Entry 9F2A (electron microscopy, 2.91 A resolution); this record covers chains A and B of the 3 polymer chains in the assembly.

Chain A:
Name: DNA polymerase II small subunit
Source organism: Pyrococcus abyssi GE5
Reference sequence: Q9V2F3 (DP2S_PYRAB); numbering as in UniProt (aligned over 2-619)
Amino-acid sequence (662 residues; numbered -42 to 619; the number before each row is that of its first residue; numbers below 1 keep their minus sign (Met-42 is residue -42)):
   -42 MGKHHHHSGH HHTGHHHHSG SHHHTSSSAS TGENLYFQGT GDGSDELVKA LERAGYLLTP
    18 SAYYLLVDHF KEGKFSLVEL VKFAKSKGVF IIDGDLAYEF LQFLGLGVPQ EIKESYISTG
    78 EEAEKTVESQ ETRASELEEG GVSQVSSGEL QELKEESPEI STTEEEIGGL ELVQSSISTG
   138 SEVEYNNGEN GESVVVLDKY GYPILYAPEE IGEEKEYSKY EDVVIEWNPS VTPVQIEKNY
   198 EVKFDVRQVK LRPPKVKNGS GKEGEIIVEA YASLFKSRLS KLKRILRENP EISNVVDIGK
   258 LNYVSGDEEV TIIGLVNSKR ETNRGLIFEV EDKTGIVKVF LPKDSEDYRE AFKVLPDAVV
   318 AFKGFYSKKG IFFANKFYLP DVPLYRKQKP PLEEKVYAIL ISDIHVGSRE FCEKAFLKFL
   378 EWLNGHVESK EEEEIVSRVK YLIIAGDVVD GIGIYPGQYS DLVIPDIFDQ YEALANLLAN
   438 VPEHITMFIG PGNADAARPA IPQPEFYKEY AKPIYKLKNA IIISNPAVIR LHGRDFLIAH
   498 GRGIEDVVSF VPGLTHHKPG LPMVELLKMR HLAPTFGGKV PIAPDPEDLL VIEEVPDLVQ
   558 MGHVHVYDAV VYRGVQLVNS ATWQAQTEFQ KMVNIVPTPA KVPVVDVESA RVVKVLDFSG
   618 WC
Not modelled in the structure: -42 to 165, 211-217
Construct notes: initiating methionine (-42); expression tag (-41 to 1); engineered mutation Ala451 (His in Q9V2F3)
Ion coordination: Fe ion: Asp360, His362, Asp404, His562

Chain B:
Name: DNA polymerase II large subunit
Source organism: Pyrococcus abyssi GE5
Notes: EC 2.7.7.7, 3.1.11.1
Reference sequence: P81409 (DP2L_PYRFU); the construct has insertions or renumbered stretches relative to UniProt, so the offset changes along the chain: 1-300 = UniProt 1-300; 303-1234 = UniProt 301-1232; 1238-1268 = UniProt 1233-1263
Amino-acid sequence (1270 residues; row label = number of the first residue in the row):
     1 MELPKEMEEY FEMLQREIDK AYEIAKKARA QGKDPSLDVE IPQATDMAGR VESLVGPPGV
    61 AKRIRELVKE YGKEIAALKI VDEIIEGKFG DLGSREKYAE QAVRTALAIL TEGIVSAPIE
   121 GIANVKIKRN TWADNSEYLA LYYAGPIRSS GGTAQALSVL VGDYVRRKLG LDRFKPSEKH
   181 IERMVEEVDL YHRAVTRLQY HPSPEEVRLA MRNIPIEITG EATDDVEVSH RDVPGVETNQ
   241 LRGGAILVLA EGVLQKAKKL VKYIDKMGIE GWEWLKEFVE AKEKGEPKEE GKEESLAEST
   301 LEETKVEVDM GFYYSLYQKF KEEIAPSDKY AKEVIGGRPL FSDPSKPGGF RLRYGRSRAS
   361 GFATWGINPA TMILVDEFLA IGTQLKTERP GKGAVVTPVT TIEGPIVKLK DGSVLRVDDY
   421 NLALKVREDV EEILYLGDAV IAFGDFVENN QTLLPANYCE EWWILEFVKA LKEIYEVHLE
   481 PFTENEEESI EEASDYLEID PEFLKEMLRD PLRVKPPVEL AIHFSEVLGI PLHPYYTLYW
   541 NSVEPKDVEK LWRLLKNYAE IEWSNFRGIK FAKKIVISQE KLGDSKRTLE LLGLPHTVRD
   601 GNVIVDYPWA AALLTPLGNL NWEFMAKPLY ATIDIINENN EIKLRDRGIS WIGARMGRPE
   661 KAKERKMKPP VQVLFPIGLA GGSSRDIKKA AEEGKVAEVE IAFFKCPKCG HVGPEHLCPN
   721 CGTRKELLWV CPRCNAEYPE SQAEGYNYTC PKCNVKLRPY AKRKIRPSEL LNRAMENVKV
   781 YGVDKLKGVM GMTSGWKMPE PLEKGLLRAK NDVYVFKDGT IRFDATDAPI THFRPREIGV
   841 SVEKLRELGY THDFEGKPLV SEDQIVELKP QDIILSKEAG RYLLKVAKFV DDLLEKFYGL
   901 PRFYNAEKME DLIGHLVIGL APHTSAGIVG RIIGFVDALV GYAHPYFHAA KRRNCDGDED
   961 AVMLLLDALL NFSRYYLPEK RGGKMDAPLV ITTRLDPREV DSEVHNMDIV RYYPLEFYEA
  1021 TYELKSPKEL VGVIERVEDR LGKPEMYYGL KFTHDTDDIA LGPKMSLYKQ LGDMEEKVRR
  1081 QLEVAKRIRA VDEHGVAEKI LNSHLIPDLR GNLRSFTRQE FRCVKCNTKF RRPPLNGKCP
  1141 VCGGKIVLTV SKGAIEKYLG TAKMLVTEYN VKNYTRQRIC LTERDIDSLF ENVFPETQLT
  1201 LIVNPNDICQ RLVMARTGEV NKSGLLENLS NGSKKTEKAE KAEKPRKKSD EKPKKKRVIS
  1261 LEEFFSRKSK
Not modelled in the structure: 284-308, 1196-1204, 1217-1270
Construct notes: conflict Met7 (Ile in P81409), Ala30 (Ser in P81409), Leu37 (Thr in P81409), 166 further conflict positions vs the reference (P81409) not listed; insertion (301-302, 1235-1237); expression tag (1269-1270)
Ion coordination: Zn2+ site 1: Cys706, Cys709, Cys718, Cys721; Zn2+ site 2: Cys731, Cys734, Cys750, Cys753; Zn2+ site 3: Cys1123, Cys1126, Cys1139, Cys1142

Chain A / chain B interface:
Residue-residue contacts (61; chain A residue first):
  Glu166(A) - Asn1102(B)
  Ile168(A) - Glu1098(B)
  Ile168(A) - Lys1172(B)
  Ile168(A) - Tyr1174(B)  hydrophobic
  Gly169(A) - Lys1172(B)
  Leu208(A) - Asn1192(B)
  Glu220(A) - Lys1152(B)
  Glu220(A) - Phe1194(B)
  Gly221(A) - Leu1148(B)
  Glu222(A) - Lys1145(B)  salt bridge
  Ile223(A) - Val1193(B)  hydrophobic
  Ile223(A) - Phe1194(B)  hydrophobic
  Ile224(A) - Leu1148(B)  hydrophobic
  Val225(A) - Ile1146(B)
  Tyr228(A) - Phe1121(B)  hydrophobic
  Tyr228(A) - Pro1133(B)  hydrophobic
  Ala229(A) - Pro1134(B)
  Ala229(A) - Leu1135(B)
  Phe232(A) - Pro1133(B)
  Phe232(A) - Leu1135(B)  hydrophobic
  Lys233(A) - Leu1135(B)
  Asn274(A) - Arg1131(B)
  Asn274(A) - Arg1132(B)  hydrogen bond
  Glu288(A) - Arg1132(B)  salt bridge
  Asp314(A) - Arg1131(B)  salt bridge
  Asp314(A) - Arg1132(B)  salt bridge
  Ile409(A) - Tyr1174(B)  hydrophobic
  Ile409(A) - Gln1177(B)
  Gly410(A) - Tyr1174(B)  hydrogen bond (backbone-side chain)
  Gly410(A) - Arg1178(B)
  Gln415(A) - Tyr1174(B)
  Tyr416(A) - Tyr1174(B)
  Leu419(A) - Tyr1174(B)
  Asp423(A) - Gln1177(B)
  Asp423(A) - Arg1216(B)  salt bridge
  Ile424(A) - Gln1177(B)  hydrogen bond (backbone-side chain)
  Phe425(A) - Gln1177(B)
  Phe425(A) - Arg1216(B)
  Asp426(A) - Arg1216(B)  salt bridge
  Ala454(A) - Asp1185(B)
  Arg455(A) - Ser1188(B)
  Arg455(A) - Leu1189(B)  hydrogen bond (side chain-backbone)
  Pro456(A) - Asp1185(B)
  Ala457(A) - Leu1189(B)  hydrophobic
  Tyr464(A) - Arg1184(B)
  Tyr464(A) - Asp1185(B)  hydrogen bond
  Glu466(A) - Arg1184(B)  salt bridge
  Glu466(A) - Val1213(B)
  Tyr467(A) - Cys1180(B)
  Tyr467(A) - Leu1181(B)  hydrophobic
  Phe533(A) - Thr1117(B)
  Phe533(A) - Arg1131(B)
  Gly534(A) - Arg1118(B)
  Gly535(A) - Arg1118(B)
  Lys536(A) - Arg1118(B)
  Val537(A) - Arg1118(B)
  Pro538(A) - Thr1117(B)
  Pro538(A) - Arg1118(B)
  Ile539(A) - Thr1117(B)
  Pro541(A) - Val1193(B)  hydrophobic
  Asp542(A) - Asn1192(B)  hydrogen bond
Interface residues without a listed pair, chain A (52 interface residues in all): Glu171, Ala227, Leu236, Leu272, Pro313, Pro422, Ala453, Ala540, Pro543, Met589
Interface residues without a listed pair, chain B (36 interface residues in all): Arg193, Phe1116, Gln1119, Asn1173, Thr1175, Phe1190, Leu1212

In short:
Chain A and chain B form an interface of 52 and 36 residues respectively; the contacts include 6 hydrogen
bonds and 7 salt bridges. Polar contacts include Glu222(A)-Lys1145(B), Glu288(A)-Arg1132(B) and
Asp314(A)-Arg1131(B). Asp360(A), His362(A), Asp404(A) and His562(A) form the Fe ion site.
Here chain A is DNA polymerase II small subunit and chain B is DNA polymerase II large subunit, both from
Pyrococcus abyssi GE5. Entry 9F2A (Pyrococcus abyssi PolD in complex with Rpa2 winged-helix domain class 2
(composite map)) was determined by electron microscopy (same publication as 9F26, 9F28 and 9F29).
